PDB entry 8OK9 | X-ray diffraction, 2.50 A resolution | chains A and C of the 4 polymer chains in the assembly

== Chain A ==
Name: Piwi protein AF_1318
Source organism: Archaeoglobus fulgidus DSM 4304
Notes: fragment: Arhaeoglobus fulgidus Argonaute protein; engineered mutation(s): N-terminal His tag
UniProtKB: O28951 (PIWI_ARCFU); residue numbers follow UniProt; this construct covers 1-427
Chain sequence (441 residues; row label = number of the first residue in the row; numbers below 1 keep their minus sign (Met-13 is residue -13)):
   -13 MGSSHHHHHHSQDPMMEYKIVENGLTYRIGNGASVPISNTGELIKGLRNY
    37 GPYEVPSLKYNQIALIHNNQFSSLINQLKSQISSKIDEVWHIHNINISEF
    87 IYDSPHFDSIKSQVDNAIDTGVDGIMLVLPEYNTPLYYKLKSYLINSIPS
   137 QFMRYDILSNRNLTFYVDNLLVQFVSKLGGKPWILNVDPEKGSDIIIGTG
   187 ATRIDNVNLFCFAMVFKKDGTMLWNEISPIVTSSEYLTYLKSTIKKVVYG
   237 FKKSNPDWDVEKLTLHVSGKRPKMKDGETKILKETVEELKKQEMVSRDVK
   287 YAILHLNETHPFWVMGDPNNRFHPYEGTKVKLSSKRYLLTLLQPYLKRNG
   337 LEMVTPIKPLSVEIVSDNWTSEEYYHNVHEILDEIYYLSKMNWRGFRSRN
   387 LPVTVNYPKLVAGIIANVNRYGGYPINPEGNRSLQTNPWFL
Not modelled in the structure: -13 to -3
Construct notes: initiating methionine (-13); expression tag (-12 to 0)
Curated features (UniProtKB/Swiss-Prot):
  - region: Tyr118 to Tyr124 (Binds 5'-phosphorylated end of guide DNA), Arg147, Asn148 (Binds target DNA), Thr150 to Asn155 (Binds guide DNA)
  - binding site (a divalent metal cation): Gln159, Leu427
  - mutagenesis: Tyr123 (Y123A: Reduced binding affinity for siRNA), Lys127 (K127A: Reduced binding affinity for siRNA), Gln137 (Q137A: Reduced binding affinity for siRNA), Lys163 (K163A: Reduced binding affinity for siRNA), His296 to Asp303 (No longer dimerizes), Leu427 (L427LG: Reduced binding to siRNA)
Metal / ion sites: Mg2+: Gln159, Leu427 (shared with 2 residues of chain R)

== Chain C ==
Name: Archaeoglobus fulgidus AfAgo-N protein
Source organism: Archaeoglobus fulgidus DSM 4304
Notes: engineered mutation(s): N-terminal His tag
UniProtKB: A0A075WKW4 (A0A075WKW4_ARCFL); residue numbers follow UniProt; this construct covers 1-250
Chain sequence (264 residues; row label = number of the first residue in the row; numbers below 1 keep their minus sign (Met-13 is residue -13)):
   -13 MGSSHHHHHHSQDPMEIPLSSGNVNTPDVRSSGILYINIYPIVNYPETIK
    37 VSAIPYYEEFLPGKWKKRIGDLIYLYGYGIENEFDEIDNSNALFGKIFRK
    87 YLLDILSENIATPWQLKELGSTLRLVKEITENYEFSNIIKLQYELIINVH
   137 HWQNTNFGIIVDLKINILDRENNQRISYTKIKDKYGESVKKKIWVSVQAF
   187 HRHLTPEGKKYATAMRDKFNLLTGLLKEAFGSSEDEKTFSTPDGEIKIVF
   237 KPLEIVEVSNNDGI
Not modelled in the structure: -13 to -7, 2-17, 246-250
Construct notes: initiating methionine (-13); expression tag (-12 to 0)

== How chain A and chain C interact ==
Pairs across the interface (60):
  Met1(A) with Met1(C); Trp138(C), hydrophobic; Gln139(C)
  Met2(A) with Met1(C); His136(C); Trp138(C), hydrophobic; Leu239(C), hydrophobic; Ile241(C)
  Glu3(A) with Ile241(C); Val242(C); Val244(C)
  Tyr4(A) with Gly19(C), hydrogen bond (side chain-backbone); Leu21(C), hydrophobic; Ile241(C); Val242(C), hydrogen bond (backbone-backbone); Glu243(C); Val244(C), hydrogen bond (backbone-backbone)
  Lys5(A) with Val244(C)
  Ile6(A) with Glu243(C)
  Pro297(A) with Asn24(C), hydrogen bond (backbone-side chain); Ile146(C), hydrophobic; Asp148(C)
  Phe298(A) with Ile23(C), hydrophobic; Asn24(C); Ile25(C), hydrophobic; Ile146(C), hydrophobic
  Trp299(A) with Tyr22(C); Ile23(C); Asn24(C), hydrogen bond (backbone-side chain); Asp148(C), hydrogen bond; Lys204(C); Phe205(C)
  Val300(A) with Tyr22(C); Met201(C)
  Met301(A) with Leu21(C); Tyr22(C), hydrogen bond (backbone-backbone); Met201(C), hydrophobic; Arg202(C); Phe205(C), hydrophobic
  Gly302(A) with Leu21(C)
  Arg307(A) with Ala198(C)
  Phe308(A) with Ala198(C); Thr199(C); Met201(C); Arg202(C)
  His309(A) with Met201(C)
  Thr314(A) with Leu21(C)
  Leu318(A) with Ile23(C), hydrophobic; His136(C), hydrogen bond (backbone-side chain); Trp138(C)
  Leu324(A) with Ile23(C), hydrophobic
  Met339(A) with Lys196(C); Tyr197(C); Ala198(C)
  Thr341(A) with His189(C); Leu190(C)
  Pro342(A) with His189(C); Ala200(C); Met201(C), hydrophobic
  Ile343(A) with Met201(C)
Interface residues without a listed pair, chain A (27 interface residues in all): Pro0, His296, Pro310, Val316, Val340
Interface residues without a listed pair, chain C (31 interface residues in all): Ile20, Val147, Glu240

== Summary ==
Chain A and chain C form an interface of 27 and 31 residues respectively, with 8 hydrogen bonds. Polar pairs
include Tyr4(A)-Gly19(C), Pro297(A)-Asn24(C) and Trp299(A)-Asn24(C). UniProt lists divalent metal
cation-binding residues Gln159(A) and Leu427(A) and 13 mutagenesis sites on chain A.
Here chain A is Piwi protein AF_1318 and chain C is Archaeoglobus fulgidus AfAgo-N protein, both from
Archaeoglobus fulgidus DSM 4304. Entry 8OK9 (Heterodimeric complex of Archaeoglobus fulgidus Argonaute protein
Af1318 (AfAgo) with DNA and AfAgo-N protein containing N-L1-L2 ...) was determined by X-ray diffraction,
deposited together with 8OLD, 8OLJ, 8PVV and 8QG0.
